Entry 9MHF (electron microscopy, 2.73 A resolution); this record covers chains B and C of the 5 polymer chains in the assembly.

# Chain B
Name: Phosphatidylinositol 3-kinase catalytic subunit type 3
Organism: Homo sapiens
Notes: EC 2.7.1.137
Reference sequence: Q8NEB9 (PK3C3_HUMAN); residue numbers follow UniProt; this construct covers 1-887
Chain sequence (887 residues; row label = number of the first residue in the row):
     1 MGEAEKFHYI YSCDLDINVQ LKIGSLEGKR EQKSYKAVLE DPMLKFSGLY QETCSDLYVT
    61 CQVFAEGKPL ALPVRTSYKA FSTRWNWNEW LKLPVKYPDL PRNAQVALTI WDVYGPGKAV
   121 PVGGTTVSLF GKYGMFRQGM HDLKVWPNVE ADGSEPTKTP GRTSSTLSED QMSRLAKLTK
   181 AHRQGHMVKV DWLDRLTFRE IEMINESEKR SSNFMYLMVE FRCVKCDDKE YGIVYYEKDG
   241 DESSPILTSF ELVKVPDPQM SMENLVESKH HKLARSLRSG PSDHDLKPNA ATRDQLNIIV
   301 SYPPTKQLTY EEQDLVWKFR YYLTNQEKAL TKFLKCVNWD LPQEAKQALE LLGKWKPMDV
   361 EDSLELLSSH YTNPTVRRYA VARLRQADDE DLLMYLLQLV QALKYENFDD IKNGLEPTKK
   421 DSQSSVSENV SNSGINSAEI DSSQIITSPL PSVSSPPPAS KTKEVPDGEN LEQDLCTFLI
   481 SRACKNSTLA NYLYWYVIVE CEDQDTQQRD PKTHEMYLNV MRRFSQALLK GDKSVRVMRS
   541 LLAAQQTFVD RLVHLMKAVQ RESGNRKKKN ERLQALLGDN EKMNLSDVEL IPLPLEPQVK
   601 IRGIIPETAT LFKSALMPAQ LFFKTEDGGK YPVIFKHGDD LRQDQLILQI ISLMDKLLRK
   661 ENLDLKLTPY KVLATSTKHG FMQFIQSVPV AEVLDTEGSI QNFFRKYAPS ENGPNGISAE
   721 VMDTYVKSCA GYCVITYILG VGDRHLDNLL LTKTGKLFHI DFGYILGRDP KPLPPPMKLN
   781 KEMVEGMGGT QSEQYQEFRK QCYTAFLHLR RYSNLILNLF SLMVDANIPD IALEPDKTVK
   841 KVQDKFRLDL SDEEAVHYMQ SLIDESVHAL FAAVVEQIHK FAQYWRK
Unresolved in the structure: 163-170, 276-887
Swiss-Prot annotation at these positions:
  - region: Leu611 to Met617 (G-loop), Gly740 to Asn748 (Catalytic loop), His759 to Asn780 (Activation loop)
  - modified residue: Thr163 (Phosphothreonine), Ser165 (Phosphoserine), Ser244 (Phosphoserine), Ser261 (Phosphoserine), Ser282 (Phosphoserine)

# Chain C
Name: Beclin 1-associated autophagy-related key regulator
Organism: Homo sapiens
Reference sequence: Q6ZNE5 (BAKOR_HUMAN); residue numbers follow UniProt; this construct covers 1-492
Chain sequence (492 residues; numbered 1 to 492; the number before each row is that of its first residue):
     1 MASPSGKGAR ALEAPGCGPR PLARDLVDSV DDAEGLYVAV ERCPLCNTTR RRLTCAKCVQ
    61 SGDFVYFDGR DRERFIDKKE RLSRLKSKQE EFQKEVLKAM EGKWITDQLR WKIMSCKMRI
   121 EQLKQTICKG NEEMEKNSEG LLKTKEKNQK LYSRAQRHQE KKEKIQRHNR KLGDLVEKKT
   181 IDLRSHYERL ANLRRSHILE LTSVIFPIEE VKTGVRDPAD VSSESDSAMT SSTVSKLAEA
   241 RRTTYLSGRW VCDDHNGDTS ISITGPWISL PNNGDYSAYY SWVEEKKTTQ GPDMEQSNPA
   301 YTISAALCYA TQLVNILSHI LDVNLPKKLC NSEFCGENLS KQKFTRAVKK LNANILYLCF
   361 SQHVNLDQLQ PLHTLRNLMY LVSPSSEHLG RSGPFEVRAD LEESMEFVDP GVAGESDESG
   421 DERVSDEETD LGTDWENLPS PRFCDIPSQS VEVSQSQSTQ ASPPIASSSA GGMISSAAAS
   481 VTSWFKAYTG HR
Unresolved in the structure: 1-70, 212-257, 282-297, 398-492
Swiss-Prot annotation at these positions:
  - region: Cys43 to Cys58 (Cysteine repeats)
  - modified residue: Ser29 (Phosphoserine), Ser416 (Phosphoserine), Thr429 (Phosphothreonine)
  - mutagenesis: Cys43 (C43A: In Atg14L4C4A; fails to localize to the endoplasmic reticulum; when associated with A-46; A-55 and A-58), Cys46 (C46A: In Atg14L4C4A; fails to localize to the endoplasmic reticulum; when associated with A-43; A-55 and A-58), Cys55 (C55A: In Atg14L4C4A; fails to localize to the endoplasmic reticulum; when associated with A-43; A-46 and A-58), Cys58 (C58A: In Atg14L4C4A; fails to localize to the endoplasmic reticulum; when associated with A-43; A-46 and A-55)

# How chain B and chain C interact
Contacting residue pairs (6):
  Tyr35(B) - Gln125(C)
  Tyr35(B) - Thr126(C)
  Lys36(B) - Thr126(C)
  Val38(B) - Gln122(C)
  Leu39(B) - Leu123(C)  hydrophobic
  Lys45(B) - Gln122(C)
Interface residues without a listed pair, chain C (5 interface residues in all): Lys129

# Overview
Chain B and chain C each contribute 5 residues to their interface. Curated annotation (UniProt) lists 4
mutagenesis sites on chain C.
Here chain B is Phosphatidylinositol 3-kinase catalytic subunit type 3 and chain C is Beclin 1-associated
autophagy-related key regulator, both from Homo sapiens. Entry 9MHF (Cryo-EM reconstruction of PI3KC3-C1 in
complex with Human RAB1A(Q70L)) was determined by electron microscopy (same publication as 9MHG and 9MHH).
